Entry 2F2L (X-ray diffraction, 2.10 A resolution); this record covers chains A and X.

== Chain A ==
Protein: Peptidoglycan-recognition protein-LC isoform LCa
Organism: Drosophila melanogaster
Notes: fragment: Extracellular domain (residues 355-520)
Reference sequence: Q9GNK5 (PGPLC_DROME); residue numbers follow UniProt; this construct covers 355-520
Sequence (167 residues; each row starts with the number of its first residue):
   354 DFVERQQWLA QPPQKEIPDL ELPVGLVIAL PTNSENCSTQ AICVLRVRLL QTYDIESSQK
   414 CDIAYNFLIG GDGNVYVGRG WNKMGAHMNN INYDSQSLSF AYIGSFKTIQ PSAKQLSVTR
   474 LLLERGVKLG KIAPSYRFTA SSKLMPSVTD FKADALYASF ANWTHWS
Disulfide bonds: Cys390-Cys396
Covalent attachments: N-acetylglucosamine (NAG) linked to Asn389; 2-acetylamino-2-deoxy-alpha-L-idopyranose (HSQ) linked to Asn515
Modified residues: Cys414 (s-hydroxycysteine; CSO)
Sequence notes: cloning artifact (354); modified residue (414)
Ligand contacts: MLD (glcnac(beta1-4)-murnac(1,6-anhydro)-L-ala-gamma-D-glu-meso-a2pm-D-ala): Leu362, Gln364, Arg401, Leu402, Thr405, Glu409
Curated features (UniProtKB/Swiss-Prot):
  - glycosylation (N-linked (GlcNAc...) asparagine): Asn389, Asn515

== Chain X ==
Protein: Peptidoglycan recognition protein-LC isoform LCx
Organism: Drosophila melanogaster
Notes: fragment: Extracellular domain (residues 335-500)
Sequence (167 residues; each row starts with the number of its first residue):
   334 MVILKVAEWG GRPAKRMLDA QQLPINRVVI SHTAAEGCES REVCSARVNV VQSFHMDSWG
   394 WDHIGYNFLV GGDGRVYEGR GWDYVGAHTK GYNRGSIGIS FIGTFTTRKP NERQLEACQL
   454 LLQEGVRLKK LTTNYRLYGH RQLSATESPG EELYKIIKKW PHWSHEI
Not modelled in the structure: 500
Disulfide bonds: Cys371-Cys377
Sequence notes: cloning artifact (334)
Ligand contacts: MLD (glcnac(beta1-4)-murnac(1,6-anhydro)-L-ala-gamma-D-glu-meso-a2pm-D-ala): Ser364, His365, Thr366, Ala367, Val384, Phe387, His388, Trp394, Asp395, His396, Tyr399, Arg413, Ala420, His421, Thr422, Lys423, Gly424, Asn426, Thr439, His473, Ser477, Ala478, Thr479, Glu480, Ser481

== How chain A and chain X interact ==
Contacting residue pairs (24; chain A residue first):
  Gln359(A) - Val383(X)
  Gln360(A) - Val383(X)
  Leu362(A) - Ala367(X)
  Leu362(A) - Ala368(X)
  Leu362(A) - Val383(X)  hydrophobic
  Leu362(A) - Val384(X)  hydrophobic
  Leu362(A) - Phe387(X)  hydrophobic
  Ala363(A) - Ala368(X)
  Ala363(A) - Glu369(X)
  Gln364(A) - Ala367(X)
  Gln364(A) - Thr437(X)
  Pro365(A) - Ala368(X)
  Pro365(A) - Thr437(X)
  Gln367(A) - Thr439(X)
  Ala394(A) - Asp390(X)
  Ala394(A) - Ser391(X)  hydrogen bond (backbone-side chain)
  Ile395(A) - Ser391(X)
  Val397(A) - Phe387(X)  hydrophobic
  Val397(A) - Ser391(X)
  Leu398(A) - Phe387(X)  hydrophobic
  Leu398(A) - Ser391(X)
  Leu398(A) - Trp392(X)
  Arg401(A) - Ala367(X)  hydrogen bond (side chain-backbone)
  Arg401(A) - Phe387(X)
Interface residues without a listed pair, chain A (14 interface residues in all): Leu402, Glu409
Interface residues without a listed pair, chain X (12 interface residues in all): Glu480

== Summary ==
14 residues of chain A and 12 residues of chain X are in contact; the contacts include 2 hydrogen bonds. Among
the polar pairs are Ala394(A)-Ser391(X) and Arg401(A)-Ala367(X). Compound MLD is bound between chain A and
chain X. Covalently linked N-acetylglucosamine: at Asn389(A).
Chain A is Peptidoglycan-recognition protein-LC isoform LCa and chain X is Peptidoglycan recognition
protein-LC isoform LCx, both from Drosophila melanogaster; the structure, Crystal structure of tracheal
cytotoxin (TCT) bound to the ectodomain complex of peptidoglycan recognition proteins LCa ..., was determined
by X-ray diffraction.
